Entry 5XVN (X-ray diffraction, 3.25 A resolution); this record covers chains B and E of the 8 polymer chains in the assembly.

[Chain B]
Name: CRISPR-associated endonuclease Cas1
Organism: Enterococcus faecalis TX0027
Notes: EC 3.1.-.-
UniProt: E6GPD7 (E6GPD7_ENTFL); numbering as in UniProt (aligned over 1-288)
Sequence (288 residues; numbered 1 to 288; the number before each row is that of its first residue):
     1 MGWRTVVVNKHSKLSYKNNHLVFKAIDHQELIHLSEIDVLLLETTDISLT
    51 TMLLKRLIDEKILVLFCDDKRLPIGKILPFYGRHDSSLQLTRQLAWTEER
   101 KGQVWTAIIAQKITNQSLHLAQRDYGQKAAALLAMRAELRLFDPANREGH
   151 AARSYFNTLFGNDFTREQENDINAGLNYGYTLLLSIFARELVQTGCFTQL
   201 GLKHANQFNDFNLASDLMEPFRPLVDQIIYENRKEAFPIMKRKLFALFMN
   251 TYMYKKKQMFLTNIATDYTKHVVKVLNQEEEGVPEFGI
From the paper describing this entry:
  - binding site for the 28-nt DNA strand: His-11
  - catalytic residues: Glu-148, Glu-219 (proposed by the authors, not directly observed)
  - specificity-determining residues: Phe-208 (proposed by the authors, not directly observed)

[Chain E]
Name: CRISPR-associated endoribonuclease Cas2
Organism: Enterococcus faecalis TX0027
Notes: EC 3.1.-.-
UniProt: E6GPD6 (E6GPD6_ENTFL); residue numbers follow UniProt; this construct covers 1-109
Sequence (109 residues; row label = number of the first residue in the row):
     1 MSYRYMRLLLMFDMPTDTASDRKAYRKFRKFLINEGFIMHQFSVYSKILL
    51 NDTANKAMLARLKQNNPQRGLITLLNVTEKQFSRMIYLHGEQDNRVANSD
   101 ERIVFLGEE
Not modelled in the structure: 1-4, 109
Metal / ion sites: Mg2+: Phe-12, Asp-13, Ser-43 (shared with 1 residue of chain H)

[How chain B and chain E interact]
Residue-residue contacts - 45 pairs, chain B then chain E:
  Trp-3(B) / Ile-48(E)  hydrophobic
  Trp-3(B) / Leu-50(E)
  Trp-3(B) / Ser-99(E)
  Trp-3(B) / Asp-100(E)
  Trp-3(B) / Glu-101(E)
  Trp-3(B) / Arg-102(E)
  Arg-4(B) / Val-96(E)  hydrogen bond (side chain-backbone)
  Arg-4(B) / Ala-97(E)
  Arg-4(B) / Ser-99(E)  hydrogen bond (side chain-backbone)
  Arg-4(B) / Glu-101(E)
  Arg-4(B) / Arg-102(E)
  Arg-4(B) / Val-104(E)
  Thr-5(B) / Arg-102(E)  hydrogen bond (backbone-backbone)
  Thr-5(B) / Ile-103(E)
  Thr-5(B) / Val-104(E)  hydrogen bond (backbone-backbone)
  Val-6(B) / Val-104(E)
  Val-6(B) / Leu-106(E)  hydrophobic
  Val-7(B) / Val-104(E)  hydrogen bond (backbone-backbone)
  Val-7(B) / Phe-105(E)
  Val-7(B) / Leu-106(E)  hydrogen bond (backbone-backbone)
  Asn-9(B) / Leu-106(E)
  Asn-9(B) / Gly-107(E)  hydrogen bond (side chain-backbone)
  Asn-9(B) / Glu-108(E)
  Lys-10(B) / Leu-106(E)
  Lys-10(B) / Gly-107(E)
  Asn-18(B) / Asn-34(E)  hydrogen bond
  Asn-19(B) / Asn-34(E)  hydrogen bond (side chain-backbone)
  His-20(B) / Ile-33(E)  hydrogen bond (side chain-backbone)
  His-20(B) / Gly-36(E)
  Phe-23(B) / Leu-106(E)  hydrophobic
  Glu-30(B) / Arg-95(E)
  Glu-30(B) / Val-96(E)  hydrogen bond (side chain-backbone)
  Leu-31(B) / Ala-97(E)
  His-33(B) / Asn-34(E)  hydrogen bond (side chain-backbone)
  His-33(B) / Glu-35(E)
  His-33(B) / Gly-36(E)
  Ser-35(B) / Lys-47(E)
  Glu-36(B) / Ile-48(E)
  Arg-242(B) / Phe-105(E)
  Arg-242(B) / Glu-108(E)  salt bridge
  Phe-245(B) / Ile-103(E)  hydrophobic
  Phe-248(B) / Arg-102(E)  hydrogen bond (backbone-side chain)
  Met-249(B) / Arg-102(E)
  Met-249(B) / Ile-103(E)  hydrophobic
  Phe-260(B) / Arg-102(E)
Interface residues without a listed pair, chain B (24 interface residues in all): Met-1, Val-8, Ile-32
Interface residues without a listed pair, chain E (23 interface residues in all): Tyr-5, Lys-30, Asn-94

[Overview]
The interface between chain B and chain E involves 24 residues on one side and 23 on the other, with 13
hydrogen bonds and 1 salt bridge. Polar pairs include Arg-242(B)/Glu-108(E), Arg-4(B)/Val-96(E) and
Arg-4(B)/Ser-99(E). The paper reports catalytic residues Glu-148(B) and Glu-219(B); a binding site for the
28-nt DNA strand at His-11(B).
Chain B is CRISPR-associated endonuclease Cas1 and chain E is CRISPR-associated endoribonuclease Cas2, both
from Enterococcus faecalis TX0027; the structure, E. far Cas1-Cas2/prespacer binary complex, was determined by
X-ray diffraction (same publication as 5XVO and 5XVP).
